6WUB - chains a and h of the 12 polymer chains in the assembly; structure by electron microscopy, 3.20 A resolution.

== Chain a ==
Molecule: 16S rRNA
Organism: Enterococcus faecalis OG1RF
Sequence (1548 nucleotides; each row starts with the number of its first residue):
     3 UGAGAGUUUG AUCCUGGCUC AGGACGAACG CUGGCGGCGU GCCUAAUACA UGCAAGUCGA
    63 ACGCUUCUUU CCUCCCGAGU GCUUGCACUC AAUUGGAAAG AGGAGUGGCG GACGGGUGAG
   123 UAACACGUGG GUAACCUACC CAUCAGAGGG GGAUAACACU UGGAAACAGG UGCUAAUACC
   183 GCAUAACAGU UUAUGCCGCA UGGCAUAAGA GUGAAAGGCG CUUUCGGGUG UCGCUGAUGG
   243 AUGGACCCGC GGUGCAUUAG CUAGUUGGUG AGGUAACGGC UCACCAAGGC CACGAUGCAU
   303 AGCCGACCUG AGAGGGUGAU CGGCCACACU GGGACUGAGA CACGGCCCAG ACUCCUACGG
   363 GAGGCAGCAG UAGGGAAUCU UCGGCAAUGG ACGAAAGUCU GACCGAGCAA CGCCGCGUGA
   423 GUGAAGAAGG UUUUCGGAUC GUAAAACUCU GUUGUUAGAG AAGAACAAGG ACGUUAGUAA
   483 CUGAACGUCC CCUGACGGUA UCUAACCAGA AAGCCACGGC UAACUACGUG CCAGCAGCCG
   543 CGGUAAUACG UAGGUGGCAA GCGUUGUCCG GAUUUAUUGG GCGUAAAGCG AGCGCAGGCG
   603 GUUUCUUAAG UCUGAUGUGA AAGCCCCCGG CUCAACCGGG GAGGGUCAUU GGAAACUGGG
   663 AGACUUGAGU GCAGAAGAGG AGAGUGGAAU UCCAUGUGUA GCGGUGAAAU GCGUAGAUAU
   723 AUGGAGGAAC ACCAGUGGCG AAGGCGGCUC UCUGGUCUGU AACUGACGCU GAGGCUCGAA
   783 AGCGUGGGGA GCAAACAGGA UUAGAUACCC UGGUAGUCCA CGCCGUAAAC GAUGAGUGCU
   843 AAGUGUUGGA GGGUUUCCGC CCUUCAGUGC UGCAGCAAAC GCAUUAAGCA CUCCGCCUGG
   903 GGAGUACGAC CGCAAGGUUG AAACUCAAAG GAAUUGACGG GGGCCCGCAC AAGCGGUGGA
   963 GCAUGUGGUU UAAUUCGAAG CAACGCGAAG AACCUUACCA GGUCUUGACA UCCUUUGACC
  1023 ACUCUAGAGA UAGAGCUUUC CCUUCGGGGA CAAAGUGACA GGUGGUGCAU GGUUGUCGUC
  1083 AGCUCGUGUC GUGAGAUGUU GGGUUAAGUC CCGCAACGAG CGCAACCCUU AUUGUUAGUU
  1143 GCCAUCAUUU AGUUGGGCAC UCUAGCGAGA CUGCCGGUGA CAAACCGGAG GAAGGUGGGG
  1203 AUGACGUCAA AUCAUCAUGC CCCUUAUGAC CUGGGCUACA CACGUGCUAC AAUGGGAAGU
  1263 ACAACGAGUC GCUAGACCGC GAGGUCAUGC AAAUCUCUUA AAGCUUCUCU CAGUUCGGAU
  1323 UGCAGGCUGC AACUCGCCUG CAUGAAGCCG GAAUCGCUAG UAAUCGCGGA UCAGCACGCC
  1383 GCGGUGAAUA CGUUCCCGGG CCUUGUACAC ACCGCCCGUC ACACCACGAG AGUUUGUAAC
  1443 ACCCGAAGUC GGUGAGGUAA CCUUUUUGGA GCCAGCCGCC UAAGGUGGGA UAGAUGAUUG
  1503 GGGUGAAGUC GUAACAAGGU AGCCGUAUCG GAAGGUGCGG CUGGAUCA
Disordered / not traced: 72-96, 950-1080, 1125-1395

== Chain h ==
Molecule: 30S ribosomal protein S8
Organism: Enterococcus faecalis OG1RF
UniProtKB: A0A1B4XKS6 (A0A1B4XKS6_ENTFL); residue numbers follow UniProt; this construct covers 2-132
Amino-acid sequence (131 residues; numbered 2 to 132; the number before each row is that of its first residue):
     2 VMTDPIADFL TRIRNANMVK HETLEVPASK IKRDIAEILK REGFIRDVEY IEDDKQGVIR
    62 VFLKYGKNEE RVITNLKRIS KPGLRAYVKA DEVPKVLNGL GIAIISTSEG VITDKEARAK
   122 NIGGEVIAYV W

== How chain a and chain h interact ==
Contacting residue pairs - 50 pairs, chain a then chain h:
  C601(a) - Pro83(h)  phosphate contact
  G602(a) - Met3(h)  sugar contact
  G602(a) - Pro83(h)  phosphate contact
  G602(a) - Arg86(h)  salt bridge to the phosphate
  G603(a) - Gln57(h)  sugar contact
  U604(a) - Ser30(h)  phosphate contact
  U604(a) - Gln57(h)  sugar contact
  U605(a) - Ser30(h)  phosphate contact
  U605(a) - Lys31(h)  hydrogen bond to the phosphate
  U606(a) - Lys31(h)  phosphate contact
  G612(a) - Tyr88(h)  hydrogen bond to the base
  U613(a) - Tyr88(h)  sugar contact
  C614(a) - Val89(h)  sugar contact
  C614(a) - Lys90(h)  salt bridge to the phosphate
  C614(a) - Ala91(h)  phosphate contact
  C614(a) - Ile123(h)  sugar contact
  C614(a) - Gly124(h)  hydrogen bond to the sugar
  U615(a) - Lys90(h)  phosphate contact
  U615(a) - Ala91(h)  hydrogen bond to the phosphate
  A655(a) - Ser109(h)  hydrogen bond to the base
  A656(a) - Ser109(h)  sugar contact
  A657(a) - Ser107(h)  base contact
  A657(a) - Thr108(h)  base contact
  A657(a) - Ser109(h)  base contact
  A657(a) - Val112(h)  sugar contact
  C658(a) - Glu126(h)  hydrogen bond to the sugar
  U659(a) - Arg86(h)  sugar contact
  U668(a) - Lys56(h)  hydrogen bond to the sugar
  U668(a) - Gln57(h)  hydrogen bond to the base
  G770(a) - Val2(h)  sugar contact
  G838(a) - Val2(h)  hydrogen bond to the sugar
  U839(a) - Val2(h)  hydrogen bond to the sugar
  U839(a) - Met3(h)  sugar contact
  G840(a) - Thr12(h)  base contact
  G840(a) - Arg13(h)  hydrogen bond to the sugar
  C841(a) - Arg13(h)  sugar contact
  C841(a) - Asn16(h)  hydrogen bond to the base
  G890(a) - Asn16(h)  base contact
  C891(a) - Arg15(h)  sugar contact
  C891(a) - Asn16(h)  hydrogen bond to the base
  A892(a) - Ala8(h)  sugar contact
  A892(a) - Thr12(h)  sugar contact
  A892(a) - Arg15(h)  salt bridge to the phosphate
  C893(a) - Thr4(h)  hydrogen bond to the sugar
  C893(a) - Asp5(h)  sugar contact
  C893(a) - Lys82(h)  sugar contact
  C893(a) - Pro83(h)  phosphate contact
  U894(a) - Thr4(h)  hydrogen bond to the sugar
  U894(a) - Lys82(h)  phosphate contact
  U894(a) - Pro83(h)  sugar contact
Also at the interface, not in a pair above, chain a (32 interface residues in all): G669, C771, U842, A843, G877, C895
Also at the interface, not in a pair above, chain h (39 interface residues in all): Pro6, Asp9, Met19, Val20, His22, Ile32, Asp55, Arg79, Gly84, Gly111, Asn122, Gly125

== In short ==
32 residues of chain a face 39 of chain h across their interface, with 15 hydrogen bonds and 3 salt bridges.
Among the polar pairs are G612(a)-Tyr88(h), A655(a)-Ser109(h) and U668(a)-Gln57(h).
Chain a is 16S rRNA and chain h is 30S ribosomal protein S8, both from Enterococcus faecalis OG1RF; the
structure, 30S subunit (head) of 70S Ribosome Enterococcus faecalis MultiBody refinement, was determined by
electron microscopy (same publication as 6WUA).
